PDB entry 4Q0P | X-ray diffraction, 1.93 A resolution | chain A

[Chain A]
Protein: L-Ribose isomerase
Notes: EC 5.3.1.-
UniProt: Q93UQ5 (Q93UQ5_9GAMM); residue numbers follow UniProt; this construct covers 3-249
Sequence (260 residues; each row starts with the number of its first residue; numbers below 1 keep their minus sign (Met-10 is residue -10)):
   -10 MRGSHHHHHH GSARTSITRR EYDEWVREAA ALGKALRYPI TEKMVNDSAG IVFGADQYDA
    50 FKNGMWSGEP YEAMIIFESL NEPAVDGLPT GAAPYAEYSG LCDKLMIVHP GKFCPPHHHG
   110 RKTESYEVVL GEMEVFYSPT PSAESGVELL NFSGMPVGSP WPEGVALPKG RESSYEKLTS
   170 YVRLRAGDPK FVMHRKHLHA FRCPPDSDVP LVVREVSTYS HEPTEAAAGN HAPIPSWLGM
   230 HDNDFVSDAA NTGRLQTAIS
Disordered / not traced: -10 to 0
Sequence notes: expression tag (-10 to 2)
Metal / ion sites: Co2+: His106, His108, Glu113, His188 (together with beta-L-ribopyranose)
Residues lining bound ligands:
  - beta-L-ribopyranose (0MK), molecule 1: Ile65, Lys93, Met95, Cys103, His106, His108, Lys111, Glu113, Phe190, Glu204, Ser209, Glu211, Asn232, Arg243
  - beta-L-ribopyranose (0MK), molecule 2: Trp150, Tyr164, Glu165, Leu167, Thr168
  - cobalt hexammine(III) (NCO): Asp233, Phe234, Val235, Ser236, Asp237, Asn240
  - alpha-L-ribofuranose (Z6J), molecule 1: Arg8, Tyr11, Asp12, Arg16, Glu31, Val34, Asn35, Asp36
  - alpha-L-ribofuranose (Z6J), molecule 2: Arg9, Asp12, Arg16, Asn52, Trp55, Ser56

[Summary]
Chain A binds beta-L-ribopyranose, alpha-L-ribofuranose and cobalt hexammine(III). His106, His108, Glu113 and
His188 coordinate Co2+.
Chain A is L-Ribose isomerase; the structure, Crystal structure of Acinetobacter sp. DL28 L-ribose isomerase
in complex with L-ribose, was determined by X-ray diffraction, deposited together with 4Q0Q, 4Q0S, 4Q0U and
4Q0V.
